7DBP - chains C and I of the 11 polymer chains in the assembly; structure by electron microscopy, 4.50 A resolution (low resolution: residue-level contacts below are approximate; hydrogen-bond / salt-bridge calls are withheld).

== Chain C ==
Name: Histone H2A type 1-B/E
From: Homo sapiens
UniProtKB: P04908 (H2A1B_HUMAN); residues 0-129 here correspond to UniProt positions 1-130 (UniProt number = residue number + 1)
Chain sequence (130 residues; numbered 0 to 129; the number before each row is that of its first residue; numbering starts at 0):
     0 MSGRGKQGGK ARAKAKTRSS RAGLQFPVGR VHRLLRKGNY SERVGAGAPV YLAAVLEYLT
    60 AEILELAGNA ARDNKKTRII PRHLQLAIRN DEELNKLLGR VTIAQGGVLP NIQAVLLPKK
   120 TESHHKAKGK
Unresolved in the structure: 0-13, 119-129
Swiss-Prot annotation at these positions:
  - modified residue: Ser1 (N-acetylserine), Arg3 (Citrulline), Lys5 (N6-(2-hydroxyisobutyryl)lysine), Lys9 (N6-(2-hydroxyisobutyryl)lysine), Lys13 (N6-(beta-hydroxybutyryl)lysine), Lys36 (N6-(2-hydroxyisobutyryl)lysine), Lys74 (N6-(2-hydroxyisobutyryl)lysine), Lys75 (N6-(2-hydroxyisobutyryl)lysine), Lys95 (N6-(2-hydroxyisobutyryl)lysine), Gln104 (N5-methylglutamine), Lys118 (N6-(2-hydroxyisobutyryl)lysine), Lys119 (N6-crotonyllysine), Thr120 (Phosphothreonine), Lys125 (N6-crotonyllysine)
  - cross-link (Glycyl lysine isopeptide (Lys-Gly)): Lys13 (interchain with G-Cter in ubiquitin), Lys15 (interchain with G-Cter in ubiquitin), Lys119 (interchain with G-Cter in ubiquitin)

== Chain I ==
Molecule: 177-nt DNA strand
Sequence (177 nucleotides; each row starts with the number of its first residue; numbers below 1 keep their minus sign (DA-87 is residue -87)):
   -87 ACTTACGCGG CCGCCCTGGA GAATCCCGGT GCCGAGGCCG CTCAATTGGT CGTAGACAGC
   -27 TCTAGCACCG CTTAAACGCA CGTACGCGCT GTCCCCCGCG TTTTAACCGC CAAGGGGATT
    33 ACTCCCTAGT CTCCAGGCAC GTGTCAGATA TATACATCCT GTGCATGTAT TGAAAGT
Unresolved in the structure: 88-89

== Interface between chain C and chain I ==
Residue-residue contacts - 9 pairs, chain C then chain I:
  Lys15(C) - DA-43(I)
  Lys15(C) - DT-42(I)
  Thr16(C) - DA-43(I)
  Arg17(C) - DA-43(I)
  Arg20(C) - DT-42(I)
  Arg32(C) - DC-45(I)
  Arg32(C) - DA-44(I)
  Arg42(C) - DT-35(I)
  Arg77(C) - DG-54(I)
Also at the interface, not in a pair above, chain C (9 interface residues in all): Ala14, Arg29
Also at the interface, not in a pair above, chain I (7 interface residues in all): DA-34

== In short ==
Chain C and chain I form an interface of 9 and 7 residues respectively.
Chain C is Histone H2A type 1-B/E (Homo sapiens) and chain I is a 177-nt DNA strand; the structure, Linker
histone defines structure and self-association behaviour of the 177 bp human chromosome, was determined by
electron microscopy.
